PDB entry 6C7N | X-ray diffraction, 2.00 A resolution | chains A and D of the 4 polymer chains in the assembly

# Chain A (and D)
Molecule: Malic enzyme
Organism: Sorghum bicolor
Notes: chain D of this document is another copy of the same molecule, construct and numbering; everything in this record applies to it too
UniProtKB: Q84LQ5 (Q84LQ5_SORBI); residues 62-636 here = UniProt positions 62-636
Sequence (613 residues; row label = number of the first residue in the row):
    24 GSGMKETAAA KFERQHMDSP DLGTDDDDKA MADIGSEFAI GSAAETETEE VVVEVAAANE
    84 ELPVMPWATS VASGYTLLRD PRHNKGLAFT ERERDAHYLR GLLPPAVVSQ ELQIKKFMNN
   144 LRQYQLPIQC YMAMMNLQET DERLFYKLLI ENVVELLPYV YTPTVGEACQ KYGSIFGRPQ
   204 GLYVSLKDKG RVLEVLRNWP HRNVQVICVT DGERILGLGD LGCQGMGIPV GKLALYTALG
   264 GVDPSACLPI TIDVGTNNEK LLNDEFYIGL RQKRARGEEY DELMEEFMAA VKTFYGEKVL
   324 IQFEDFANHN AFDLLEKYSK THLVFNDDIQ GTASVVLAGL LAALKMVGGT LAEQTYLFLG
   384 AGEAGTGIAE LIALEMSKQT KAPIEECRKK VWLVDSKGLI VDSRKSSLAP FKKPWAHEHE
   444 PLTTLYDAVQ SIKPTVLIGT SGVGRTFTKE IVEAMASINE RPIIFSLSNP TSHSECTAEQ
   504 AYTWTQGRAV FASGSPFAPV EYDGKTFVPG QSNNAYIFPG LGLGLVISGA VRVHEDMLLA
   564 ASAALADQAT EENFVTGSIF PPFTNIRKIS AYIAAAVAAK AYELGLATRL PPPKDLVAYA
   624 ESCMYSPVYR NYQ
Disordered / not traced: 24-83 (chain D: 24-82, 365-383, 399-533, 572-582)
Sequence notes: expression tag (24-61); conflict R115 (Lys in Q84LQ5)
Small-molecule neighbours:
  - NADP (NAP; NADP nicotinamide-adenine-dinucleotide phosphate): N331, T355, V358, L382, G383, A384, G385, E386, A387, G388, V417, D418, S419, K420, K435, T463, S464, G465, V466, L490, S491, N492, G517, S535, N537
  - pyruvic acid (PYR): Y147, M155, A156, N159

# Interface between chain A and chain D
Residue-residue contacts (11):
  S93(A) - T99(D)
  V94(A) - Y121(D)  hydrophobic
  S96(A) - V94(D)
  T99(A) - S93(D)
  A119(A) - Y121(D)  hydrogen bond (backbone-side chain)
  H120(A) - Y121(D)  hydrogen bond
  Y121(A) - V94(D)  hydrophobic
  Y121(A) - A119(D)  hydrogen bond (side chain-backbone)
  Y121(A) - H120(D)  hydrogen bond
  Y121(A) - Q636(D)  hydrogen bond (side chain-backbone)
  Q636(A) - Y121(D)
Interface residues without a listed pair, chain A (9 interface residues in all): T92
Interface residues without a listed pair, chain D (9 interface residues in all): T92, S96

# Summary
The chain A/chain D interface involves 9 residues from each chain, with 5 hydrogen bonds. Among the polar
pairs are A119(A)-Y121(D), H120(A)-Y121(D) and Y121(A)-Q636(D). Ligands of chain A: NADP and pyruvic acid.
Chain A and chain D are both Malic enzyme (Sorghum bicolor); the structure, Monoclinic form of malic enzyme
from sorghum at 2 angstroms resolution, was determined by X-ray diffraction (same publication as 5OU5).
